Entry 5ZUU (X-ray diffraction, 1.95 A resolution); this record covers chains C and F.

Chain C:
Name: 30-kDa cleavage and polyadenylation specificity factor 30
From: Arabidopsis thaliana
Notes: EC 3.1.21.-
UniProt: A9LNK9 (CPSF_ARATH); residues 221-400 here = UniProt positions 221-400
Amino-acid sequence (180 residues; row label = number of the first residue in the row):
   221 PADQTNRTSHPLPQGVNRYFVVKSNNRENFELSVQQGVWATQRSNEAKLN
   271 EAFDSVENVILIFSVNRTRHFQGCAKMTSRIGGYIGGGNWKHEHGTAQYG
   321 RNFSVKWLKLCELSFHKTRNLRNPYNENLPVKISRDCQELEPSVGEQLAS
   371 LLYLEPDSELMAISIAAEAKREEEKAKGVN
Not modelled in the structure: 395-400

Chain F:
Molecule: 10-nt RNA strand
Sequence (10 nucleotides; each row starts with the number of its first residue; numbers below 1 keep their minus sign (A-3 is residue -3)):
    -3 AAGGXCUAGC
Not modelled in the structure: -3 to 0, 6
Modified / non-standard residues: 6MD (N-methyladenosine) at position 1

How chain C and chain F interact:
Pairs across the interface - 30 pairs, chain C then chain F:
  Lys243(C) - 6MD_1(F)
  Lys243(C) - C2(F)  hydrogen bond to the phosphate
  Lys243(C) - U3(F)  salt bridge to the phosphate
  Ser244(C) - 6MD_1(F)
  Asn245(C) - 6MD_1(F)
  Asn249(C) - 6MD_1(F)
  Trp259(C) - 6MD_1(F)
  Ala260(C) - 6MD_1(F)
  Gln262(C) - 6MD_1(F)
  Asn286(C) - 6MD_1(F)
  Asn286(C) - C2(F)  sugar contact
  Asn286(C) - U3(F)  phosphate contact
  Arg287(C) - U3(F)  hydrogen bond to the phosphate
  Arg287(C) - A4(F)  base contact
  Arg287(C) - G5(F)  hydrogen bond to the base
  Arg289(C) - A4(F)  phosphate contact
  Arg289(C) - G5(F)  salt bridge to the phosphate
  Trp310(C) - 6MD_1(F)
  Ala317(C) - 6MD_1(F)
  Tyr319(C) - 6MD_1(F)
  Phe335(C) - U3(F)  sugar contact
  Phe335(C) - A4(F)  phosphate contact
  Lys352(C) - C2(F)  hydrogen bond to the sugar
  Lys352(C) - U3(F)  sugar contact
  Lys352(C) - A4(F)  salt bridge to the phosphate
  Ile353(C) - C2(F)  sugar contact
  Ser354(C) - C2(F)  hydrogen bond to the sugar
  Arg355(C) - C2(F)  base contact
  Asp356(C) - 6MD_1(F)
  Asp356(C) - C2(F)  hydrogen bond to the phosphate
Interface residues without a listed pair, chain C (22 interface residues in all): Asn246, Thr261, Val285

Overview:
Chain C and chain F form an interface of 22 and 5 residues respectively, with 6 hydrogen bonds and 3 salt
bridges. Polar contacts include Arg287(C)-G5(F), Lys352(C)-C2(F) and Ser354(C)-C2(F).
Chain C is 30-kDa cleavage and polyadenylation specificity factor 30 (Arabidopsis thaliana) and chain F is a
10-nt RNA strand; the structure, Crystal structure of AtCPSF30 YTH domain in complex with 10mer m6A-modified
RNA, was determined by X-ray diffraction.
